Entry 3ERI (X-ray diffraction, 2.50 A resolution); this record covers chain A.

[Chain A]
Molecule: Lactoperoxidase
Organism: Bos taurus
Notes: EC 1.11.1.7
Reference sequence: P80025 (PERL_BOVIN); residues 1-595 here correspond to UniProt positions 118-712 (UniProt number = residue number + 117)
Chain sequence (595 residues; row label = number of the first residue in the row):
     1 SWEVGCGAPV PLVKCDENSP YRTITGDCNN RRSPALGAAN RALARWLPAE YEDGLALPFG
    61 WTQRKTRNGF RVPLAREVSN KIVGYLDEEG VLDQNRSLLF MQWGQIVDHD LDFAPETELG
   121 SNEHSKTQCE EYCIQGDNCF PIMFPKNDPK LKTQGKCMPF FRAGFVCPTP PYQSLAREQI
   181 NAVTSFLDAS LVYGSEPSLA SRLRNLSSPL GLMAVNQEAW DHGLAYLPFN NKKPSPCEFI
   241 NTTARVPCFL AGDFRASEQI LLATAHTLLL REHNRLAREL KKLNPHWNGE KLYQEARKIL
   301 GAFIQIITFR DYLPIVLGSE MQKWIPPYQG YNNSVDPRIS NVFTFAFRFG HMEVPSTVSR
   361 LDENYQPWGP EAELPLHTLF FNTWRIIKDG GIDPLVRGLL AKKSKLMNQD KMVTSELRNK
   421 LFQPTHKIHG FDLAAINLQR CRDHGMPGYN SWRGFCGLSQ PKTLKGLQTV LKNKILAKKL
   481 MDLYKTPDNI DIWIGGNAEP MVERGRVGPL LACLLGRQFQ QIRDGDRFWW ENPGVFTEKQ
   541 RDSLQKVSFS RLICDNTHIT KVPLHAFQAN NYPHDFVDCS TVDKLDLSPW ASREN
Modified positions: Ser-198 (phosphoserine; SEP)
Disulfides: Cys-15/Cys-28, Cys-129/Cys-139, Cys-133/Cys-157, Cys-237/Cys-248, Cys-456/Cys-513, Cys-554/Cys-579
Glycans and other covalent adducts: N-acetylglucosamine (NAG) linked to Asn-95, Asn-205, Asn-241, Asn-332; heme (HEM) linked to Asp-108, Glu-258
Bound ions: Ca2+: Asp-110, Thr-184, Phe-186, Asp-188, Ser-190; heme Fe near His-351 (its only coordinating residue here)
Ligand contacts: heme (HEM): Met-101, Gly-104, Gln-105, Asp-112, Phe-113, Ala-114, Arg-255, Gln-259, Tyr-312, Thr-344, Phe-347, Arg-348, Phe-349, Gly-350, His-351, Val-354, Leu-376, Phe-380, Leu-417, Leu-421, Gln-423, Leu-433, Ile-436, Asn-437, Arg-440
Swiss-Prot annotation at these positions:
  - active site: His-109 (Proton acceptor)
  - binding site (heme b): Asp-108, Glu-258, His-351
  - binding site (Ca(2+)): Asp-110, Thr-184, Phe-186, Asp-188, Ser-190
  - site: Arg-255 (Transition state stabilizer)
  - modified residue: Ser-198 (Phosphoserine), Tyr-365 (3'-nitrotyrosine)
  - glycosylation (N-linked (GlcNAc...) asparagine): Asn-95, Asn-205, Asn-241, Asn-332
Reported in the primary citation:
  - post-translational modification sites: Ser-198

[Overview]
Covalently linked heme: at Asp-108. N-acetylglucosamine is covalently linked to Asn-95, Asn-205, Asn-241 and
Asn-332. Asp-110, Thr-184, Phe-186, Asp-188 and Ser-190 coordinate Ca2+. UniProt lists active-site residue
His-109, 3 heme b-binding residues and 5 Ca2+-binding residues. The paper reports a modification site at
Ser-198.
Chain A is Lactoperoxidase (Bos taurus); the structure, First structural evidence of substrate specificity in
mammalian peroxidases: Crystal structures of substrate complexes with lactoperoxidases ..., was determined by
X-ray diffraction together with 3ERH and 3FAQ from the same study.
